8JSG - chains g and q of the 22 polymer chains in the assembly; structure by electron microscopy, 4.60 A resolution (low resolution: residue-level contacts below are approximate; hydrogen-bond / salt-bridge calls are withheld).

== Chain g ==
Molecule: 16S ribosomal RNA
From: Escherichia coli
Sequence (1540 nucleotides; row label = number of the first residue in the row):
     1 AAAUUGAAGAGUUUGAUCAUGGCUCAGAUUGAACGCUGGCGGCAGGCCUA
    51 ACACAUGCAAGUCGAACGGUAACAGGAAGAAGCUUGCUUCUUUGCUGACG
   101 AGUGGCGGACGGGUGAGUAAUGUCUGGGAAACUGCCUGAUGGAGGGGGAU
   151 AACUACUGGAAACGGUAGCUAAUACCGCAUAACGUCGCAAGACCAAAGAG
   201 GGGGACCUUCGGGCCUCUUGCCAUCGGAUGUGCCCAGAUGGGAUUAGCUA
   251 GUAGGUGGGGUAACGGCUCACCUAGGCGACGAUCCCUAGCUGGUCUGAGA
   301 GGAUGACCAGCCACACUGGAACUGAGACACGGUCCAGACUCCUACGGGAG
   351 GCAGCAGUGGGGAAUAUUGCACAAUGGGCGCAAGCCUGAUGCAGCCAUGC
   401 CGCGUGUAUGAAGAAGGCCUUCGGGUUGUAAAGUACUUUCAGCGGGGAGG
   451 AAGGGAGUAAAGUUAAUACCUUUGCUCAUUGACGUUACCCGCAGAAGAAG
   501 CACCGGCUAACUCCGUGCCAGCAGCCGCGGUAAUACGGAGGGUGCAAGCG
   551 UUAAUCGGAAUUACUGGGCGUAAAGCGCACGCAGGCGGUUUGUUAAGUCA
   601 GAUGUGAAAUCCCCGGGCUCAACCUGGGAACUGCAUCUGAUACUGGCAAG
   651 CUUGAGUCUCGUAGAGGGGGGUAGAAUUCCAGGUGUAGCGGUGAAAUGCG
   701 UAGAGAUCUGGAGGAAUACCGGUGGCGAAGGCGGCCCCCUGGACGAAGAC
   751 UGACGCUCAGGUGCGAAAGCGUGGGGAGCAAACAGGAUUAGAUACCCUGG
   801 UAGUCCACGCCGUAAACGAUGUCGACUUGGAGGUUGUGCCCUUGAGGCGU
   851 GGCUUCCGGAGCUAACGCGUUAAGUCGACCGCCUGGGGAGUACGGCCGCA
   901 AGGUUAAAACUCAAAUGAAAUGACGGGGGCCCGCACAAGCGGUGGAGCAU
   951 GUGGUUUAAUUCGAUGCAACGCGAAGAACCUUACCUGGUCUUGACAUCCA
  1001 CGGAAGUUUUCAGAGAUGAGAAUGUGCCUUCGGGAACCGUGAGACAGGUG
  1051 CUGCAUGGCUGUCGUCAGCUCGUGUUGUGAAAUGUUGGGUUAAGUCCCGC
  1101 AACGAGCGCAACCCUUAUCCUUUGUUGCCAGCGGUCCGGCCGGGAACUCA
  1151 AAGGAGACUGCCAGUGAUAAACUGGAGGAAGGUGGGGAUGACGUCAAGUC
  1201 AUCAUGGCCCUUACGACCAGGGCUACACACGUGCUACAAUGGCGCAUACA
  1251 AAGAGAAGCGACCUCGCGAGAGCAAGCGGACCUCAUAAAGUGCGUCGUAG
  1301 UCCGGAUUGGAGUCUGCAACUCGACUCCAUGAAGUCGGAAUCGCUAGUAA
  1351 UCGUGGAUCAGAAUGCCACGGUGAAUACGUUCCCGGGCCUUGUACACACC
  1401 GCCCGUCACACCAUGGGAGUGGGUUGCAAAAGAAGUAGGUAGCUUAACCU
  1451 UCGGGAGGGCGCUUACCACUUUGUGAUUCAUGACUGGGGUGAAGUCGUAA
  1501 CAAGGUAACCGUAGGGGAACCUGCGGUUGGAUCACCUCCU
Not modelled in the structure: 1

== Chain q ==
Name: Small ribosomal subunit protein uS11
From: Escherichia coli
UniProt: P0A7R9 (RS11_ECOLI); residues 1-128 here correspond to UniProt positions 2-129 (UniProt number = residue number + 1)
Amino-acid sequence (128 residues; row label = number of the first residue in the row):
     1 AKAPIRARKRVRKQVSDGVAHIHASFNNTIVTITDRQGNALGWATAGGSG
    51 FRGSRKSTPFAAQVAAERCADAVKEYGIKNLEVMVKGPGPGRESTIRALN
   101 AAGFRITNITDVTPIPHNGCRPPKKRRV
Not modelled in the structure: 1-11

== Chain g / chain q interface ==
Residue-residue contacts - 47 pairs, chain g then chain q:
  G674(g) / His-117(q)
  A675(g) / His-117(q)
  A676(g) / Pro-116(q)
  G683(g) / Gly-38(q)
  G683(g) / Asn-39(q)
  U684(g) / Asn-39(q)
  U684(g) / Ala-40(q)
  G685(g) / Ala-40(q)
  G685(g) / Trp-43(q)
  U686(g) / Trp-43(q)
  G688(g) / Asn-28(q)
  G688(g) / Thr-45(q)
  C689(g) / Asn-28(q)
  G690(g) / Asn-27(q)
  G690(g) / Arg-52(q)
  G690(g) / Lys-56(q)
  G691(g) / Asn-27(q)
  U692(g) / Asn-27(q)
  U692(g) / Arg-52(q)
  U692(g) / Ser-54(q)
  G693(g) / Ser-54(q)
  A696(g) / Arg-52(q)
  A706(g) / Ile-30(q)
  A706(g) / Thr-32(q)
  U707(g) / His-21(q)
  U707(g) / Gly-38(q)
  U707(g) / Lys-86(q)
  C708(g) / His-21(q)
  C708(g) / Gln-37(q)
  A716(g) / Asn-118(q)
  A716(g) / Gly-119(q)
  U717(g) / Asn-118(q)
  A718(g) / His-117(q)
  A718(g) / Asn-118(q)
  A777(g) / Cys-120(q)
  G778(g) / Arg-121(q)
  C779(g) / Arg-121(q)
  A780(g) / Lys-125(q)
  A781(g) / Lys-125(q)
  C795(g) / Arg-127(q)
  C796(g) / Arg-126(q)
  C796(g) / Arg-127(q)
  C797(g) / Arg-126(q)
  U1506(g) / Arg-127(q)
  G1523(g) / Lys-125(q)
  C1524(g) / Arg-121(q)
  C1524(g) / Lys-124(q)
Also at the interface, not in a pair above, chain g (35 interface residues in all): U677, U697, G714, A715
Also at the interface, not in a pair above, chain q (30 interface residues in all): His-23, Leu-41, Pro-114, Ile-115, Pro-123

== Summary ==
35 residues of chain g face 30 of chain q across their interface.
Chain g is 16S ribosomal RNA and chain q is Small ribosomal subunit protein uS11, both from Escherichia coli;
the structure, Structure of the 30S-IF3 complex from Escherichia coli, was determined by electron microscopy,
deposited together with 8JSH.
